6RDQ - chains 4 and 7 of the 31 polymer chains in the assembly; structure by electron microscopy, 4.00 A resolution.

[Chain 4]
Protein: Mitochondrial ATP synthase associated protein ASA4
Source organism: Polytomella sp. Pringsheim 198.80
UniProtKB: D7NIZ2 (D7NIZ2_9CHLO); residue numbers follow UniProt; this construct covers 1-294
Amino-acid sequence (294 residues; each row starts with the number of its first residue):
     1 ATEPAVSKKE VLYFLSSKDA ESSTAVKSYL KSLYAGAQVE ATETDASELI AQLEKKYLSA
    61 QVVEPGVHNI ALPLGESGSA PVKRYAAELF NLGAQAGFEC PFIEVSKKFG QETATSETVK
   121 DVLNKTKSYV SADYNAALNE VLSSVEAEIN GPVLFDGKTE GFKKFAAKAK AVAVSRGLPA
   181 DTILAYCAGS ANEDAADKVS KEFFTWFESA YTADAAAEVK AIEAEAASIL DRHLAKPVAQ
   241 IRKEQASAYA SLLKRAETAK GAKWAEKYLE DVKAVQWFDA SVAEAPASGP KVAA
Not modelled in the structure: 1-4

[Chain 7]
Protein: Mitochondrial ATP synthase associated protein ASA7
Source organism: Polytomella sp. Pringsheim 198.80
UniProtKB: D8V7I2 (D8V7I2_9CHLO); residues 1-190 here = UniProt positions 1-190
Amino-acid sequence (190 residues; each row starts with the number of its first residue):
     1 MSSVRAGVEA GRRDLTTFTF SGLQDAPVAA LSGSIKLNVA AKAGKAEVTV AAGAAKAATQ
    61 VSAAALRKLS GSKISLAEVA RISVLHSSIQ NYLLSLSNER YQLLSQWPDF TTMYGKDFYY
   121 RAHPEDLKKF YDAADEYYKL YETVTEFDSL SALASQVVPN YAARRRSTVH PAIGSTVADG
   181 AFTNFLLSKQ
Not modelled in the structure: 1-14

[How chain 4 and chain 7 interact]
Residue-residue contacts - 107 pairs, chain 4 then chain 7:
  V63(4) - P171(7)  hydrophobic
  E64(4) - A162(7)
  E64(4) - R166(7)  salt bridge
  V67(4) - L85(7)
  V67(4) - Y161(7)
  V67(4) - R165(7)
  H68(4) - S83(7)
  H68(4) - V84(7)
  H68(4) - L85(7)  hydrogen bond (backbone-backbone)
  H68(4) - A162(7)
  N69(4) - V84(7)
  I70(4) - L85(7)
  A71(4) - V84(7)  hydrophobic
  L72(4) - L85(7)  hydrophobic
  L72(4) - S88(7)  hydrogen bond (backbone-side chain)
  L72(4) - Y161(7)
  L74(4) - Y92(7)  hydrophobic
  Y85(4) - Y161(7)  hydrogen bond
  Y85(4) - R165(7)
  L89(4) - R165(7)
  L89(4) - P171(7)  hydrophobic
  L89(4) - A172(7)  hydrophobic
  F90(4) - A172(7)  hydrophobic
  G93(4) - H170(7)
  F98(4) - T168(7)
  F98(4) - V169(7)
  F98(4) - H170(7)
  E99(4) - H170(7)
  P101(4) - H170(7)
  P101(4) - I173(7)
  F102(4) - G180(7)
  F102(4) - A181(7)  hydrophobic
  F102(4) - N184(7)
  E104(4) - V169(7)
  V105(4) - V169(7)  hydrophobic
  V105(4) - I173(7)  hydrophobic
  V105(4) - A181(7)  hydrophobic
  S106(4) - A181(7)
  F109(4) - A178(7)
  F109(4) - A181(7)
  F109(4) - F182(7)  hydrophobic
  F109(4) - F185(7)
  G110(4) - F185(7)
  T113(4) - F185(7)
  T126(4) - F182(7)
  Y129(4) - V169(7)  hydrophobic
  Y129(4) - A178(7)
  V130(4) - D179(7)
  V130(4) - F182(7)  hydrophobic
  S131(4) - D179(7)
  Y134(4) - F182(7)  hydrophobic
  Y134(4) - T183(7)
  L138(4) - F182(7)  hydrophobic
  L138(4) - L186(7)  hydrophobic
  F155(4) - Q190(7)
  D156(4) - Q190(7)
  K158(4) - K189(7)
  F162(4) - L186(7)
  A166(4) - L187(7)  hydrophobic
  K170(4) - L187(7)
  A173(4) - T183(7)
  L178(4) - T183(7)
  A180(4) - L187(7)  hydrophobic
  L184(4) - L187(7)
  L184(4) - S188(7)
  C187(4) - N184(7)  hydrogen bond
  W206(4) - T176(7)
  W206(4) - G180(7)
  F207(4) - V177(7)  hydrophobic
  A210(4) - T176(7)
  A210(4) - V177(7)  hydrophobic
  D214(4) - G174(7)
  D214(4) - S175(7)  hydrogen bond (side chain-backbone)
  D214(4) - T176(7)  hydrogen bond
  D214(4) - V177(7)  hydrogen bond (side chain-backbone)
  E218(4) - R164(7)  salt bridge
  E218(4) - R165(7)  salt bridge
  I222(4) - V157(7)  hydrophobic
  I222(4) - Y161(7)  hydrophobic
  E223(4) - Y92(7)
  E225(4) - V157(7)
  E225(4) - N160(7)
  A226(4) - L93(7)
  A227(4) - L96(7)  hydrophobic
  I229(4) - L153(7)  hydrophobic
  I229(4) - Q156(7)
  L230(4) - L96(7)  hydrophobic
  L230(4) - L153(7)  hydrophobic
  D231(4) - R100(7)  salt bridge
  H233(4) - S149(7)
  H233(4) - L153(7)
  L234(4) - R100(7)
  L234(4) - T143(7)
  L234(4) - V144(7)  hydrophobic
  K236(4) - T143(7)  hydrogen bond (backbone-side chain)
  V238(4) - E142(7)
  V238(4) - T143(7)
  V238(4) - E146(7)
  I241(4) - T143(7)
  R242(4) - E146(7)  salt bridge
  Q245(4) - S149(7)  hydrogen bond (side chain-backbone)
  Q245(4) - A152(7)
  V275(4) - R81(7)
  F278(4) - V79(7)  hydrophobic
  F278(4) - R81(7)
  D279(4) - R81(7)  salt bridge
  P290(4) - V79(7)  hydrophobic
Other interface residues (no listed pair), chain 4 (75 interface residues in all): K56, G75, V119, V122, G157, F165, A169, I183, Y211, A235, E244
Other interface residues (no listed pair), chain 7 (55 interface residues in all): A80, I89, S97, K139, L150, V158, S167

[Summary]
The interface between chain 4 and chain 7 involves 75 residues on one side and 55 on the other, with 9
hydrogen bonds and 6 salt bridges. Among the polar pairs are E64(4)-R166(7), E218(4)-R164(7) and
E218(4)-R165(7).
Chain 4 is Mitochondrial ATP synthase associated protein ASA4 and chain 7 is Mitochondrial ATP synthase
associated protein ASA7, both from Polytomella sp. Pringsheim 198.80; the structure, Cryo-EM structure of
Polytomella F-ATP synthase, Rotary substate 1D, composite map, was determined by electron microscopy (same
publication as 6RD4, 6RD5, 6RD6, 6RD7, 6RD8, 6RD9 and 46 further entries).
